7TRP - chains B and G of the 5 polymer chains in the assembly; structure by electron microscopy, 2.40 A resolution.

[Chain B]
Molecule: Guanine nucleotide-binding protein G(I)/G(S)/G(T) subunit beta-1
Organism: Homo sapiens
UniProt: P62873 (GBB1_HUMAN); residues 2-340 here = UniProt positions 2-340
Amino-acid sequence (349 residues; numbered -8 to 340; the number before each row is that of its first residue; numbers below 1 keep their minus sign (His-8 is residue -8)):
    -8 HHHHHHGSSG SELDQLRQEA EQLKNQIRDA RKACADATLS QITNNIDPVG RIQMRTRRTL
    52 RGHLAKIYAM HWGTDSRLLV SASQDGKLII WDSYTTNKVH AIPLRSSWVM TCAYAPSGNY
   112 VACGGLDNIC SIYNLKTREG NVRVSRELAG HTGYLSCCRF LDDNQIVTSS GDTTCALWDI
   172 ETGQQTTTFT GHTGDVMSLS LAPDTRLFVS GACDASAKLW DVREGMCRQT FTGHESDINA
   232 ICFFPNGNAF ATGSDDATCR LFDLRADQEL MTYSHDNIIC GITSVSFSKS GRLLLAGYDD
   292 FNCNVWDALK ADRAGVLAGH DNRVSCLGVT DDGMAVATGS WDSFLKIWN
Not modelled in the structure: -8 to 1
Construct notes: expression tag (-8 to 1)
UniProt features mapped onto this chain:
  - modified residue: Ser2 (N-acetylserine), His266 (Phosphohistidine)
  - natural variant: Leu30 (L30F: In MRD42; uncertain significance), Arg52 (R52G: In MRD42), Gly64 (G64V: In MRD42), Asp76 (D76E: In MRD42; D76G: In MRD42), Gly77 (G77S: In MRD42), Lys78 (K78R: In MRD42), Ile80 (I80N: In MRD42; I80T: In MRD42), His91 (H91R: In MRD42; uncertain significance), Ala92 (A92T: In MRD42), Pro94 (P94S: In MRD42), Leu95 (L95P: In MRD42), Arg96 (R96L: In MRD42), 5 further natural variant entries in UniProt

[Chain G]
Molecule: Guanine nucleotide-binding protein G(I)/G(S)/G(O) subunit gamma-2
Organism: Homo sapiens
UniProt: P59768 (GBG2_HUMAN); numbering as in UniProt (aligned over 2-71)
Amino-acid sequence (70 residues; each row starts with the number of its first residue):
     2 ASNNTASIAQ ARKLVEQLKM EANIDRIKVS KAAADLMAYC EAHAKEDPLL TPVPASENPF
    62 REKKFFCAIL
Not modelled in the structure: 2-7, 64-71
UniProt features mapped onto this chain:
  - modified residue: Ala2 (N-acetylalanine), Cys68 (Cysteine methyl ester)
  - lipidation: Cys68 (S-geranylgeranyl cysteine)

[Interface between chain B and chain G]
Pairs across the interface - 86 pairs, chain B then chain G:
  Leu7(B) - Ala12(G)  hydrophobic
  Leu7(B) - Arg13(G)
  Leu7(B) - Val16(G)
  Glu10(B) - Val16(G)
  Glu10(B) - Lys20(G)  salt bridge
  Ala11(B) - Leu15(G)  hydrophobic
  Ala11(B) - Leu19(G)
  Leu14(B) - Val16(G)
  Leu14(B) - Leu19(G)  hydrophobic
  Leu14(B) - Lys20(G)
  Lys15(B) - Leu19(G)
  Gln17(B) - Ala23(G)
  Ile18(B) - Leu19(G)
  Ile18(B) - Ala23(G)  hydrophobic
  Ile18(B) - Arg27(G)
  Ala21(B) - Arg27(G)
  Ala24(B) - Lys29(G)
  Cys25(B) - Ile28(G)
  Cys25(B) - Lys29(G)
  Cys25(B) - Val30(G)  hydrogen bond (backbone-backbone)
  Ala26(B) - Val30(G)  hydrophobic
  Asp27(B) - Lys29(G)
  Asp27(B) - Ser31(G)  hydrogen bond
  Ala28(B) - Val30(G)
  Leu30(B) - Ala34(G)  hydrophobic
  Ile33(B) - Ser31(G)
  Ile33(B) - Ala34(G)  hydrophobic
  Ile37(B) - Met38(G)  hydrophobic
  Val40(B) - Leu51(G)  hydrophobic
  Met45(B) - Leu50(G)  hydrophobic
  Arg48(B) - Phe61(G)
  Arg49(B) - Pro60(G)
  Arg49(B) - Phe61(G)  hydrogen bond (side chain-backbone)
  Arg49(B) - Glu63(G)
  Ser84(B) - Phe61(G)
  Tyr85(B) - Pro60(G)
  Tyr85(B) - Phe61(G)  hydrophobic
  Met217(B) - Met21(G)  hydrophobic
  Cys218(B) - Gln18(G)  hydrogen bond (backbone-side chain)
  Cys218(B) - Glu22(G)
  Arg219(B) - Glu22(G)
  Gln220(B) - Glu22(G)
  Gln220(B) - Ile25(G)
  Thr221(B) - Glu22(G)  hydrogen bond
  Phe235(B) - Leu37(G)  hydrophobic
  Phe235(B) - Tyr40(G)  hydrophobic
  Phe235(B) - Cys41(G)  hydrophobic
  Pro236(B) - Tyr40(G)
  Asn237(B) - Leu37(G)
  Asn237(B) - Tyr40(G)
  Asp254(B) - Ala33(G)
  Arg256(B) - Arg27(G)
  Arg256(B) - Ile28(G)  hydrogen bond (backbone-backbone)
  Arg256(B) - Ala33(G)
  Arg256(B) - Asp36(G)  salt bridge
  Ala257(B) - Ile28(G)
  Ala257(B) - Val30(G)  hydrophobic
  Asp258(B) - Ile25(G)
  Asp258(B) - Arg27(G)  salt bridge
  Gln259(B) - Val30(G)
  Leu261(B) - Val30(G)  hydrophobic
  Leu261(B) - Leu37(G)  hydrophobic
  Ser279(B) - Asp48(G)  hydrogen bond
  Ser279(B) - Leu50(G)
  Lys280(B) - Glu47(G)
  Lys280(B) - Asp48(G)  hydrogen bond (backbone-side chain)
  Ser281(B) - Tyr40(G)
  Ser281(B) - Cys41(G)
  Ser281(B) - His44(G)
  Ser281(B) - Asp48(G)  hydrogen bond
  Ser281(B) - Leu51(G)
  Gly282(B) - Cys41(G)
  Arg283(B) - Cys41(G)
  Arg283(B) - Leu51(G)
  Leu284(B) - Leu50(G)  hydrophobic
  Leu300(B) - Cys41(G)  hydrophobic
  Asp323(B) - Pro49(G)
  Gly324(B) - Pro49(G)
  Gly324(B) - Leu50(G)
  Met325(B) - Pro49(G)  hydrophobic
  Met325(B) - Pro60(G)
  Ala326(B) - Phe61(G)  hydrophobic
  Val327(B) - Leu50(G)  hydrophobic
  Ile338(B) - Phe61(G)  hydrophobic
  Asn340(B) - Asn59(G)  hydrogen bond
  Asn340(B) - Phe61(G)
Also at the interface, not in a pair above, chain B (58 interface residues in all): Glu3, Leu4, Arg22, Thr34, Ile43, Ala240, Leu252, Val320
Also at the interface, not in a pair above, chain G (37 interface residues in all): Ser8, Ile9, Asp26, Val54

[In short]
58 residues of chain B and 37 residues of chain G are in contact; the contacts include 10 hydrogen bonds and 3
salt bridges. Polar contacts include Glu10(B)-Lys20(G), Arg256(B)-Asp36(G) and Asp258(B)-Arg27(G).
Here chain B is Guanine nucleotide-binding protein G(I)/G(S)/G(T) subunit beta-1 and chain G is Guanine
nucleotide-binding protein G(I)/G(S)/G(O) subunit gamma-2, both from Homo sapiens. Entry 7TRP (Human M4
muscarinic acetylcholine receptor complex with Gi1 and the agonist iperoxo and positive allosteric modulator
...) was determined by electron microscopy.
